Entry 2KC8 (solution NMR); this record covers chains A and B.

[Chain A]
Name: Toxin relE
From: Escherichia coli
UniProtKB: P0C077 (RELE_ECOLI); numbering as in UniProt (aligned over 1-95)
Sequence (98 residues; numbered -2 to 95; the number before each row is that of its first residue; numbers below 1 keep their minus sign (Gly-2 is residue -2)):
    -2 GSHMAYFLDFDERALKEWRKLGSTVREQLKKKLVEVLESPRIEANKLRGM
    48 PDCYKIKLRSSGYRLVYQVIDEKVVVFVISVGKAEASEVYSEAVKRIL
Not modelled in the structure: -2 to 0
Differences from the reference sequence: expression tag (-2 to 0); engineered mutation Ala81 (Arg in P0C077), Ala83 (Arg in P0C077)
Curated features (UniProtKB/Swiss-Prot):
  - active site: Lys52 (Proton acceptor)
  - site (Transition state stabilizer): Lys54, Arg61
  - mutagenesis: Lys52 (K52A: Reduces mRNA cleavage rate constant 2100-fold. Reduces mRNA cleavage rate constant 1000000-fold; when associated with F-87), Lys54 (K54A: Reduces mRNA cleavage rate constant 2700-fold), Arg61 (R61A: Reduces mRNA cleavage rate constant 2700000-fold), Tyr87 (Y87A: Reduces mRNA cleavage rate constant 180000-fold; Y87F: Reduces mRNA cleavage rate constant 130-fold. Almost complete loss of mRNA cleavage; when associated with A-81 ...), Ala90 to Leu95 (Does not inhibit translation)
Reported in the primary citation:
  - conformationally variable residues (order/disorder transition): Leu44, Gly46, Asp49, Lys80 to Leu95

[Chain B]
Name: Antitoxin RelB
From: Escherichia coli
UniProtKB: P0C079 (RELB_ECOLI); residue numbers follow UniProt; this construct covers 47-79
Sequence (36 residues; each row starts with the number of its first residue):
    44 GSHKQTLLSDEDAELVEIVKERLRNPKPVRVTLDEL
Not modelled in the structure: 44-46
Differences from the reference sequence: expression tag (44-46)
Curated features (UniProtKB/Swiss-Prot):
  - mutagenesis: Leu66 to Leu79 (Protein no longer tetramerizes), Pro71 to Leu79 (Protein still tetramerizes)
Reported in the primary citation:
  - conformationally variable residues (order/disorder transition): Glu54 to Leu66, Val72 to Val74

[How chain A and chain B interact]
Residue-residue contacts (69):
  Met1(A) - Leu76(B)
  Phe4(A) - Arg73(B)
  Leu5(A) - Val72(B)
  Leu5(A) - Arg73(B)
  Leu5(A) - Val74(B)
  Leu5(A) - Thr75(B)
  Leu5(A) - Leu76(B)
  Leu5(A) - Leu79(B)
  Asp6(A) - Pro71(B)
  Asp6(A) - Val72(B)
  Asp6(A) - Arg73(B)
  Phe7(A) - Lys70(B)
  Phe7(A) - Pro71(B)
  Phe7(A) - Val72(B)
  Phe7(A) - Val74(B)
  Phe7(A) - Leu79(B)
  Asp8(A) - Arg65(B)
  Asp8(A) - Pro69(B)
  Asp8(A) - Lys70(B)
  Glu9(A) - Pro69(B)
  Glu9(A) - Lys70(B)
  Arg10(A) - Arg65(B)
  Arg10(A) - Asn68(B)
  Ala11(A) - Arg65(B)
  Glu14(A) - Arg65(B)
  Trp15(A) - Leu79(B)
  Arg23(A) - Leu79(B)
  Lys27(A) - Leu76(B)
  Lys27(A) - Leu79(B)
  Leu30(A) - Leu76(B)
  Val31(A) - Leu76(B)
  Leu34(A) - Leu76(B)
  Ala41(A) - Leu50(B)
  Lys43(A) - Leu51(B)
  Lys43(A) - Asp55(B)
  Leu44(A) - Leu51(B)
  Leu44(A) - Asp55(B)
  Leu44(A) - Leu58(B)
  Leu44(A) - Val59(B)
  Leu44(A) - Val62(B)
  Arg45(A) - Leu51(B)
  Arg45(A) - Ser52(B)
  Arg45(A) - Asp55(B)
  Arg45(A) - Val59(B)
  Met47(A) - Lys63(B)
  Cys50(A) - Val62(B)
  Lys52(A) - Glu54(B)
  Lys52(A) - Asp55(B)
  Lys54(A) - Glu54(B)
  Arg61(A) - Glu54(B)
  Arg61(A) - Leu58(B)
  Val63(A) - Leu58(B)
  Gln65(A) - Leu66(B)
  Val72(A) - Arg73(B)
  Phe74(A) - Pro69(B)
  Phe74(A) - Pro71(B)
  Ile76(A) - Val62(B)
  Ile76(A) - Arg65(B)
  Ile76(A) - Leu66(B)
  Ser77(A) - Ile61(B)
  Ser77(A) - Arg65(B)
  Ala81(A) - Glu57(B)
  Ala81(A) - Leu58(B)
  Ala81(A) - Ile61(B)
  Glu82(A) - Glu54(B)
  Glu82(A) - Glu57(B)
  Ala83(A) - Asp53(B)
  Ala83(A) - Glu54(B)
  Val86(A) - Glu57(B)
Other interface residues (no listed pair), chain A (38 interface residues in all): Leu12, Glu24, Lys70
Other interface residues (no listed pair), chain B (25 interface residues in all): Glu64
Interface features reported in the paper:
  - pairs named by the authors: Trp15(A)-Leu79(B) (hydrophobic contact)
  - interface residues, chain A: Leu5(A), Phe7(A), Leu12(A), Arg23(A), Lys27(A), Leu30(A), Val31(A), Leu44(A), Arg45(A), Met47(A), Lys52(A), Lys54(A), Arg61(A), Val63(A), Ile76(A)
  - interface residues, chain B: Asp53(B), Glu54(B), Asp55(B), Glu57(B), Val74(B), Leu76(B)

[Overview]
The interface between chain A and chain B involves 38 residues on one side and 25 on the other. The authors
report a hydrophobic contact between Trp15(A) and Leu79(B). From the paper: interface residues Leu5(A),
Phe7(A) and Asp53(B) among others; conformational variability at Leu44(A), Gly46(A) and Glu54(B) among others.
Here chain A is Toxin relE and chain B is Antitoxin RelB, both from Escherichia coli. Entry 2KC8 (Structure of
E. coli toxin RelE (R81A/R83A) mutant in complex with antitoxin RelBc (K47-L79) peptide) was determined by
solution NMR.
